Entry 5WAC (X-ray diffraction, 2.06 A resolution); this record covers chain A.

[Chain A]
Molecule: Beta-lactamase
From: Acinetobacter baumannii
Notes: EC 3.5.2.6
UniProt: Q6DRA1 (Q6DRA1_ACIBA); residues 0-359 here correspond to UniProt positions 24-383 (UniProt number = residue number + 24)
Amino-acid sequence (361 residues; numbered -1 to 359; the number before each row is that of its first residue; numbers below 1 keep their minus sign (Met-1 is residue -1)):
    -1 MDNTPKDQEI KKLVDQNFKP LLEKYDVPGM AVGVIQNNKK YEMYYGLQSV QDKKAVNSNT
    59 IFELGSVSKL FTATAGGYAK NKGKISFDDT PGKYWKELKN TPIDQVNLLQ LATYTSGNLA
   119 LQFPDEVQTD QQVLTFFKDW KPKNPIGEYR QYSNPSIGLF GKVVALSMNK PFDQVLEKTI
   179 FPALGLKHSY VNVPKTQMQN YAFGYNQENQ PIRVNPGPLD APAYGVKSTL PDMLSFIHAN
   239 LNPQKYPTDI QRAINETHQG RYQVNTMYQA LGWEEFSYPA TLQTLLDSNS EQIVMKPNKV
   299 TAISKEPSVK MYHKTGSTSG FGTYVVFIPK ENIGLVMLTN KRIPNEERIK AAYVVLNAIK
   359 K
Disordered / not traced: -1 to 3, 359
Differences from the reference sequence: expression tag (-1)
Covalently attached groups: compound A1M linked to Ser64
Residues lining bound ligands: A1M (phosphonooxy-[[[4-(1H-1,2,3,4-tetrazol-5-yl)phenyl]sulfonylamino]methyl]borinic acid): Gly63, Lys67, Leu119, Gln120, Tyr150, Asn152, Arg211, Val212, Asn213, Tyr222, Asn287, Val292, Lys312, Thr313, Gly314, Ser315, Thr316, Ser317, Arg340
Reported in the primary citation:
  - binding site for A1M: Ser64, Gln120, Tyr150, Asn152, Asn213, Tyr222, Thr313, Ser315, Ser317
  - catalytic residues: Ser64
  - mutagenesis - N213A, R340A: unchanged stability

[Summary]
Compound A1M is covalently linked to Ser64. From the paper: the catalytic residue Ser64; N213A and R340A leave
stability unchanged.
Chain A is Beta-lactamase (Acinetobacter baumannii); the structure, ADC-7 in complex with boronic acid
transition state inhibitor CR157, was determined by X-ray diffraction, deposited together with 5WAD, 5WAE,
5WAF and 5WAG.
